Entry 7TJJ (electron microscopy, 2.70 A resolution); this record covers chains B and G of the 9 polymer chains in the assembly.

Chain B:
Protein: Origin recognition complex subunit 2
From: Saccharomyces cerevisiae
Reference sequence: P32833 (ORC2_YEAST); residues 1-620 here = UniProt positions 1-620
Amino-acid sequence (620 residues; each row starts with the number of its first residue):
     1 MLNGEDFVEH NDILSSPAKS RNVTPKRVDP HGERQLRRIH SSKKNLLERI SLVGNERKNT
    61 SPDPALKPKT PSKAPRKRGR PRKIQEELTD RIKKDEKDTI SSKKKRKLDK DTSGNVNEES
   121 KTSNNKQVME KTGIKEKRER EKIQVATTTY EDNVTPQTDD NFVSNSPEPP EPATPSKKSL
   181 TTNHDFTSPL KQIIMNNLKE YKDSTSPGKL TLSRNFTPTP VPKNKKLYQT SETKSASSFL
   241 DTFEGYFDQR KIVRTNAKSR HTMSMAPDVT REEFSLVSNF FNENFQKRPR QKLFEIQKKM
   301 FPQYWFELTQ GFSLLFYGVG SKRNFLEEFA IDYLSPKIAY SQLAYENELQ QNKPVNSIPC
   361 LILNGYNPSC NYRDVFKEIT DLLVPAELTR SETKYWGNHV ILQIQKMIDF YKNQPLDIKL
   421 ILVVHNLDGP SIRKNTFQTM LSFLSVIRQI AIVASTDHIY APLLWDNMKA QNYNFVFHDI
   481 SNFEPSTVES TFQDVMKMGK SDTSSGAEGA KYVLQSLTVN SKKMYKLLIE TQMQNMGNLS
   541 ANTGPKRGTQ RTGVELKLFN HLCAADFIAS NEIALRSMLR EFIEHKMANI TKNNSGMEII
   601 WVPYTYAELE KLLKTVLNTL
Disordered / not traced: 1-233, 344-356, 498-620
Swiss-Prot annotation at these positions:
  - modified residue: Thr-60 (Phosphothreonine), Thr-187 (Phosphothreonine), Ser-188 (Phosphoserine)

Chain G:
Molecule: DNA, 84 bp ARS1
Sequence (84 nucleotides; each row starts with the number of its first residue):
     1 ATCTTTACAT CTTGTTATTT TACAGATTTT ATGTTTAGAT CTTTTATGCT TGCTTTTCAA
    61 AAGGCCTGCA GGCAAGTGCA CAAA
Disordered / not traced: 1-20, 62-84

Chain B / chain G interface:
Contacting residue pairs (10):
  Arg-254(B) with DG52(G), hydrogen bond to the base; DC53(G), base contact
  Thr-255(B) with DT50(G), hydrogen bond to the phosphate; DT51(G), phosphate contact
  Lys-258(B) with DT50(G), salt bridge to the phosphate
  Arg-260(B) with DT50(G), salt bridge to the phosphate
  Tyr-395(B) with DT35(G), hydrogen bond to the phosphate
  Trp-396(B) with DG33(G), base contact; DT34(G), hydrogen bond to the base; DT35(G), hydrogen bond to the sugar
Also at the interface, not in a pair above, chain G (9 interface residues in all): DT36, DC49

In short:
6 residues of chain B and 9 residues of chain G are in contact, with 5 hydrogen bonds and 2 salt bridges.
Polar contacts include Arg-254(B)/DG52(G), Trp-396(B)/DT34(G) and Trp-396(B)/DT35(G).
Here chain B is Origin recognition complex subunit 2 (Saccharomyces cerevisiae) and chain G is DNA, 84 bp
ARS1. Entry 7TJJ (S. cerevisiae ORC bound to 84 bp ARS1 DNA and Cdc6 (state 1) with docked Orc6 ...) was
determined by electron microscopy (same publication as 7TJF, 7TJH, 7TJI and 7TJK).
